5YBD - chains A and C of the 3 polymer chains in the assembly; structure by X-ray diffraction, 2.77 A resolution.

== Chain A ==
Protein: Transcriptional regulator ERG
Source organism: Homo sapiens
Notes: fragment: ETS domain
UniProt: P11308 (ERG_HUMAN); residues 310-399 here correspond to UniProt positions 317-406 (UniProt number = residue number + 7)
Amino-acid sequence (97 residues; each row starts with the number of its first residue):
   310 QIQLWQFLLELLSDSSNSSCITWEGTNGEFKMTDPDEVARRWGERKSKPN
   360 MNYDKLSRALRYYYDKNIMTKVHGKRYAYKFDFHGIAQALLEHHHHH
Unresolved in the structure: 310
Differences from the reference sequence: expression tag (400-406)

== Chain C ==
Molecule: 10-nt DNA strand
Sequence (10 nucleotides; row label = number of the first residue in the row):
    14 CACTTCCGGT

== How chain A and chain C interact ==
Contacting residue pairs (16):
  Gln-312(A) / DC16(C)  phosphate contact
  Leu-313(A) / DC16(C)  hydrogen bond to the phosphate
  Trp-351(A) / DT17(C)  hydrogen bond to the phosphate
  Lys-355(A) / DC16(C)  hydrogen bond to the phosphate
  Lys-355(A) / DT17(C)  salt bridge to the phosphate
  Lys-357(A) / DT17(C)  sugar contact
  Asn-359(A) / DT18(C)  phosphate contact
  Met-360(A) / DT17(C)  phosphate contact
  Met-360(A) / DT18(C)  phosphate contact
  Asp-363(A) / DC19(C)  base contact
  Asp-363(A) / DC20(C)  hydrogen bond to the base
  Lys-364(A) / DT18(C)  salt bridge to the phosphate
  Arg-367(A) / DT18(C)  base contact
  Arg-367(A) / DC19(C)  base contact
  Tyr-371(A) / DT17(C)  base contact
  Tyr-372(A) / DC16(C)  hydrogen bond to the phosphate
Also at the interface, not in a pair above, chain A (14 interface residues in all): Trp-314, Ala-368
Also at the interface, not in a pair above, chain C (6 interface residues in all): DA15

== Summary ==
14 residues of chain A and 6 residues of chain C are in contact; the contacts include 5 hydrogen bonds and 2
salt bridges. Among the polar pairs are Asp-363(A)/DC20(C), Leu-313(A)/DC16(C) and Trp-351(A)/DT17(C).
Chain A is Transcriptional regulator ERG (Homo sapiens) and chain C is a 10-nt DNA strand; the structure,
X-ray structure of ETS domain of Ergp55 in complex with E74DNA, was determined by X-ray diffraction together
with 5YBC from the same study.
